5KUY - chains A and F of the 9 polymer chains in the assembly; structure by X-ray diffraction, 2.60 A resolution.

# Chain A
Name: Hemagglutinin HA1
Source organism: Influenza A virus (strain A/Hong Kong/1/1968 H3N2)
UniProt: Q91MA7 (HEMA_I68A4); residues 11-329 here correspond to UniProt positions 27-345 (UniProt number = residue number + 16)
Sequence (323 residues; row label = number of the first residue in the row):
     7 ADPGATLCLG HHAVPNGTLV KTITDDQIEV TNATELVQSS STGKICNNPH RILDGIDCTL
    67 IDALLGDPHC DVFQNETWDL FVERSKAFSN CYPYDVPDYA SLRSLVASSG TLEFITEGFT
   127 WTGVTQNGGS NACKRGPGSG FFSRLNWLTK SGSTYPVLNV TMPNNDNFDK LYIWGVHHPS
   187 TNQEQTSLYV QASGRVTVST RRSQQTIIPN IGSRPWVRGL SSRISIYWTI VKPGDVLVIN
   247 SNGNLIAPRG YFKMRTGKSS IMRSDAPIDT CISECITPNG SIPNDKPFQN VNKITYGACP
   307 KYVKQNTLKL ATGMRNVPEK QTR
Unresolved in the structure: 326-329
Construct notes: expression tag (7-10)
Cystine bridges: Cys-52/Cys-277, Cys-64/Cys-76, Cys-97/Cys-139, Cys-281/Cys-305
Glycans and other covalent adducts: N-acetylglucosamine (NAG) linked to Asn-38, Asn-165, Asn-285
Curated features (UniProtKB/Swiss-Prot):
  - site: Arg-329 (Cleavage)
  - glycosylation (N-linked (GlcNAc...) asparagine): Asn-22, Asn-38, Asn-81, Asn-165, Asn-285

# Chain F
Name: Hemagglutinin HA2
Source organism: Influenza A virus (strain A/Hong Kong/1/1968 H3N2)
UniProt: Q91MA7 (HEMA_I68A4); residues 330-505 here correspond to UniProt positions 346-521 (UniProt number = residue number + 16)
Sequence (177 residues; row label = number of the first residue in the row):
   330 GLFGAIAGFI ENGWEGMIDG WYGFRHQNSE GTGQAADLKS TQAAIDQING KLNRVIEKTN
   390 EKFHQIEKEF SEVEGRIQDL EKYVEDTKID LWSYNAELLV ALENQHTIDL TDSEMNKLFE
   450 KTGRQLRENA EDMGNGCFKI YHKCDNACIE SIRNGTYDHD VYRDEALNNR FQIKGVS
Unresolved in the structure: 501-506
Construct notes: engineered mutation Gly-452 (Arg468 in Q91MA7); expression tag (506)
Cystine bridges: Cys-473/Cys-477
Glycans and other covalent adducts: N-acetylglucosamine (NAG) linked to Asn-483
Curated features (UniProtKB/Swiss-Prot):
  - glycosylation: Asn-483 (N-linked (GlcNAc...) asparagine)

# Interface between chain A and chain F
Residue-residue contacts - 10 pairs, chain A then chain F:
  Lys-27(A) / Arg-383(F)
  Thr-28(A) / Arg-383(F)  hydrogen bond (backbone-side chain)
  Ile-29(A) / Lys-380(F)
  Ile-29(A) / Arg-383(F)
  Ile-29(A) / Glu-432(F)
  Thr-30(A) / Gln-376(F)
  Thr-30(A) / Gly-379(F)
  Thr-30(A) / Lys-380(F)
  Thr-30(A) / His-435(F)
  Asp-32(A) / Arg-383(F)  salt bridge

# Summary
The interface between chain A and chain F involves 5 residues on one side and 6 on the other, with 1 hydrogen
bond and 1 salt bridge. Polar contacts include Asp-32(A)/Arg-383(F) and Thr-28(A)/Arg-383(F).
N-acetylglucosamine is covalently linked to Asn-38(A), Asn-165(A) and Asn-285(A).
Chain A is Hemagglutinin HA1 and chain F is Hemagglutinin HA2, both from Influenza A virus (strain A/Hong
Kong/1/1968 H3N2); the structure, Influenza hemagglutinin H3 A/Hong Kong/1/1968 in complex with designed
inhibitor protein HSB.2A, was determined by X-ray diffraction, deposited together with 5KUX.
